Entry 1JMO (X-ray diffraction, 2.20 A resolution); this record covers chains H and A of the 3 polymer chains in the assembly.

# Chain H
Protein: Thrombin, heavy chain
Organism: Homo sapiens
Notes: EC 3.4.21.5; fragment: heavy chain
Reference sequence: P00734 (THRB_HUMAN); the construct lacks a stretch of the UniProt sequence and is renumbered around it, so the offset changes along the chain: 15-36 = UniProt 363-384; 37-60 = UniProt 386-409; 61-77 = UniProt 419-435; 78-97 = UniProt 437-456; 7 more segments
Sequence (260 residues; row label = number of the first residue in the row; note: 1 number in that range is skipped by the numbering (no residue carries it; nothing is unmodelled there); a row labelled like 60A-60I holds insertion residues (60A, then the next letters in order)):
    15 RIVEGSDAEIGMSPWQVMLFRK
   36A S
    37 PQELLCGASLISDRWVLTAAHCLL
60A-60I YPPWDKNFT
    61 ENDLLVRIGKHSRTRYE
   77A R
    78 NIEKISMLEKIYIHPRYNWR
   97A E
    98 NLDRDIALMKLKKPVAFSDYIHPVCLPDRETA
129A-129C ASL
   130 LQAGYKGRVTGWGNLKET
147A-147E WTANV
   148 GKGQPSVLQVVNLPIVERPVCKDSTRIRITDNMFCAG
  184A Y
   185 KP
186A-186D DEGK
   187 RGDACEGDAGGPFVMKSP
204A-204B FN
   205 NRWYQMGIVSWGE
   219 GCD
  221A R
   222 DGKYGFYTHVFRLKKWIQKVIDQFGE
Not modelled in the structure: 15
Sequence notes: engineered mutation Ala195 (Ser568 in P00734)
Swiss-Prot annotation at these positions:
  - region: Ala183 to Val200 (High affinity receptor-binding region which is also known as the TP508 peptide)
  - active site (Charge relay system): His57, Asp102
  - site: Arg15, Ile16 (Cleavage)
  - glycosylation: Asn60G (N-linked (GlcNAc...) (complex) asparagine)
Disulfides: Cys42-Cys58, Cys168-Cys182, Cys191-Cys220
Covalently attached groups: N-acetylglucosamine (NAG) linked to Asn60G
Bound ions: Na+ near Lys224 (its only coordinating residue here)

# Chain A
Protein: Heparin cofactor II
Organism: Homo sapiens
Reference sequence: P05546 (HEP2_HUMAN); residues 1-480 here correspond to UniProt positions 20-499 (UniProt number = residue number + 19)
Sequence (480 residues; row label = number of the first residue in the row):
     1 GSKGPLDQLEKGGETAQSADPQWEQLNNKNLSMPLLPADFHKENTVTNDW
    51 IPEGEEDDDYLDLEKIFSEDDDYIDIVDSLSVSPTDSDVSAGNILQLFHG
   101 KSRIQRLNILNAKFAFNLYRVLKDQVNTFDNIFIAPVGISTAMGMISLGL
   151 KGETHEQVHSILHFKDFVNASSKYEITTIHNLFRKLTHRLFRRNFGYTLR
   201 SVNDLYIQKQFPILLDFKTKVREYYFAEAQIADFSDPAFISKTNNHIMKL
   251 TKGLIKDALENIDPATQMMILNCIYFKGSWVNKFPVEMTHNHNFRLNERE
   301 VVKVSMMQTKGNFLAANDQELDCDILQLEYVGGISMLIVVPHKMSGMKTL
   351 EAQLTPRVVERWQKSMTNRTREVLLPKFKLEKNYNLVESLKLMGIRMLFD
   401 KNGNMAGISDQRIAIDLFKHQGTITVNEEGTQATTVTTVGFMPLSTQVRF
   451 TVDRPFLFLIYEHRTSCLLFMGRVANPSRS
Not modelled in the structure: 1-53
Sequence notes: modified residue (60, 73)
Modified residues: Tyr60 (o-sulfo-l-tyrosine; TYS); Tyr73 (o-sulfo-l-tyrosine; TYS)
Swiss-Prot annotation at these positions:
  - region: Asp49 to Tyr60 (Chemotactic activity), Gly54 to Asp78 (2 X 11 AA approximate repeats, Asp/Glu-rich (acidic) (hirudin-like)), Lys173 to Arg193 (Glycosaminoglycan-binding site)
  - site: Leu444, Ser445 (Reactive bond)
  - modified residue: Ser18 (Phosphoserine), Tyr60 (Sulfotyrosine), Tyr73 (Sulfotyrosine)
  - glycosylation (N-linked (GlcNAc...) asparagine): Asn30 (complex), Asn169, Asn368
Covalently attached groups: N-acetylglucosamine (NAG) linked to Asn169, Asn368
What the authors report for this chain:
  - contacts within the chain: Asp58-Arg295 (salt bridge), Tyr60-Met344 (backbone contact)

# Interface between chain H and chain A
Residue-residue contacts - 81 pairs, chain H then chain A:
  Lys36(H) with Leu63(A)
  Ser36A(H) with His342(A), hydrogen bond (side chain-backbone); Lys343(A), hydrogen bond
  Pro37(H) with His342(A); Arg454(A)
  Gln38(H) with Tyr60(A); Leu61(A), hydrogen bond (side chain-backbone)
  Leu40(H) with Thr446(A), hydrogen bond (backbone-side chain)
  Leu41(H) with Thr446(A), hydrogen bond (backbone-side chain)
  Cys42(H) with Ser445(A)
  His57(H) with Pro443(A); Leu444(A); Ser445(A), hydrogen bond (side chain-backbone)
  Cys58(H) with Ser445(A)
  Tyr60A(H) with Pro443(A), hydrophobic
  Pro60C(H) with Arg369(A)
  Trp60D(H) with Arg369(A), hydrogen bond (backbone-side chain); Pro443(A), hydrophobic; Ser445(A); Thr446(A); Gln447(A)
  Asp60E(H) with Arg369(A), salt bridge
  Lys60F(H) with Ser445(A), hydrogen bond
  Leu65(H) with Leu63(A), hydrophobic
  Arg67(H) with Leu61(A)
  Ser72(H) with Glu56(A), hydrogen bond
  Thr74(H) with Asp57(A), hydrogen bond (side chain-backbone); Asp58(A); Asp59(A), hydrogen bond (backbone-backbone)
  Arg75(H) with Asp57(A), salt bridge; Asp59(A)
  Tyr76(H) with Asp59(A), hydrogen bond (backbone-side chain); Leu61(A), hydrophobic; Ile66(A)
  Ile82(H) with Leu61(A), hydrophobic; Ile66(A), hydrophobic; Phe67(A)
  Met84(H) with Phe67(A), hydrophobic
  Leu99(H) with Phe441(A), hydrophobic; Pro443(A), hydrophobic
  Lys110(H) with Asp70(A), salt bridge; Asp72(A), salt bridge
  Trp147A(H) with Glu287(A), hydrogen bond (side chain-backbone); Met288(A); His290(A); Gln308(A)
  Ala147C(H) with Glu287(A)
  Asn147D(H) with Val286(A), hydrogen bond (side chain-backbone); Glu287(A), hydrogen bond (backbone-backbone); Thr289(A), hydrogen bond (side chain-backbone); His290(A)
  Val147E(H) with His290(A)
  Ser153(H) with Glu56(A)
  Ile174(H) with Phe441(A), hydrophobic
  Cys191(H) with Leu444(A)
  Glu192(H) with Met442(A); Leu444(A); Ser445(A); Thr446(A); Gln447(A), hydrogen bond (side chain-backbone); Arg449(A), salt bridge
  Gly193(H) with Leu444(A), hydrogen bond (backbone-backbone); Ser445(A); Thr446(A)
  Asp194(H) with Leu444(A), hydrogen bond (backbone-backbone)
  Ala195(H) with Leu444(A), hydrogen bond (backbone-backbone); Ser445(A)
  Val213(H) with Leu444(A), hydrophobic
  Ser214(H) with Pro443(A); Leu444(A), hydrogen bond (backbone-backbone)
  Trp215(H) with Phe441(A), hydrophobic; Met442(A); Pro443(A), hydrophobic; Leu444(A)
  Gly216(H) with Gly440(A); Phe441(A); Met442(A), hydrogen bond (backbone-backbone)
  Glu217(H) with Gly440(A); Phe441(A)
  Cys220(H) with Met442(A), hydrophobic
  Arg221A(H) with Val439(A), hydrogen bond (side chain-backbone)
Other interface residues (no listed pair), chain H (49 interface residues in all): Lys81, Ser83, Asn98, Lys149, Val154, Ala190, Gly219
Other interface residues (no listed pair), chain A (34 interface residues in all): Asp324, Thr438, Val448
From the paper, about this interface:
  - specific contacts: Asp60E(H)-Arg369(A) (salt bridge), Trp147A(H)-Met288(A) (hydrophobic contact), Asn147D(H)-Glu287(A) (hydrogen bond), Val286(A)-Asn147D(H) (backbone contact), Thr289(A)-Asn147D(H) (backbone contact), His290(A)-Trp147A(H) (hydrophobic contact), Gln308(A)-Trp147A(H) (hydrophobic contact)
  - interface residues, chain H: Leu65(H), Arg67(H), Tyr76(H), Ile82(H), Met84(H)
  - interface residues, chain A: Glu56(A), Asp57(A), Asp59(A), Leu61(A), Leu63(A), Ile66(A), Phe67(A), Asp70(A), Asp72(A), Phe441(A)

# Overview
The interface between chain H and chain A involves 49 residues on one side and 34 on the other; the contacts
include 23 hydrogen bonds and 5 salt bridges. Among the polar pairs are Asp60E(H)-Arg369(A), Arg75(H)-Asp57(A)
and Lys110(H)-Asp70(A). The paper describes a salt bridge between Asp60E(H) and Arg369(A); hydrophobic
contacts between Trp147A(H) and Met288(A), His290(A) and Trp147A(H) and Gln308(A) and Trp147A(H); a hydrogen
bond between Asn147D(H) and Glu287(A). From the paper: interface residues Leu65(H), Arg67(H) and Glu56(A)
among others; contacts within the chain involving Asp58(A), Arg295(A) and Met344(A) among others.
Chain H is Thrombin, heavy chain and chain A is Heparin cofactor II, both from Homo sapiens; the structure,
Crystal Structure of the Heparin Cofactor II-S195A Thrombin Complex, was determined by X-ray diffraction
together with 1JMJ from the same study.
